Entry 5OV7 (X-ray diffraction, 2.40 A resolution); this record covers chains A and E of the 6 polymer chains in the assembly.

# Chain A
Protein: Tubulin alpha-1B chain
From: Bos taurus
UniProtKB: P81947 (TBA1B_BOVIN); residues 1-451 here = UniProt positions 1-451
Sequence (451 residues; row label = number of the first residue in the row):
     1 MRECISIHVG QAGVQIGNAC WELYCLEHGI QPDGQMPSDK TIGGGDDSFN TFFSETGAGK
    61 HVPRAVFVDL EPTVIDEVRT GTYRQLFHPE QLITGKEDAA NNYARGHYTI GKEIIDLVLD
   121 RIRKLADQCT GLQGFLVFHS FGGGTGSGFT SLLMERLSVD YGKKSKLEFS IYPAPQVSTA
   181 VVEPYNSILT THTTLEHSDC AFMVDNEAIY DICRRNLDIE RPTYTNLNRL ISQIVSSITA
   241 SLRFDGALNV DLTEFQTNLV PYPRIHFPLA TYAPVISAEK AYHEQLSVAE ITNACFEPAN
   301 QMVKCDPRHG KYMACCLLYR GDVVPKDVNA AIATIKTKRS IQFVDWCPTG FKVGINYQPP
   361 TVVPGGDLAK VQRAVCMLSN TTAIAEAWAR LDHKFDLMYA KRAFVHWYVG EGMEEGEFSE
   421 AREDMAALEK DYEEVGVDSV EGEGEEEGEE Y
Unresolved in the structure: 438-451
Bound ions: Ca2+: D39, T41, G44, E55
Residues lining bound ligands:
  - 6FS (N-[2-methoxy-5-({[(E)-2-(2,4,6-trimethoxyphenyl)ethenyl]sulfonyl}methyl)phenyl]glycine): S178, T179, A180, V181
  - GTP (guanosine-5'-triphosphate): G10, Q11, A12, Q15, I16, D69, D98, A99, A100, N101, S140, G142, G143, G144, T145, G146, I171, P173, V177, S178, T179, E183, N206, Y224, L227, N228, I231
What the authors report for this chain:
  - binding site for 6FS: S178, T179

# Chain E
Protein: Stathmin-4
From: Rattus norvegicus
UniProtKB: P63043 (STMN4_RAT); residues 5-145 here correspond to UniProt positions 49-189 (UniProt number = residue number + 44)
Sequence (143 residues; numbered 3 to 145; the number before each row is that of its first residue):
     3 MADMEVIELN KCTSGQSFEV ILKPPSFDGV PEFNASLPRR RDPSLEEIQK KLEAAEERRK
    63 YQEAELLKHL AEKREHEREV IQKAIEENNN FIKMAKEKLA QKMESNKENR EAHLAAMLER
   123 LQEKDKHAEE VRKNKELKEE ASR
Unresolved in the structure: 3-5, 29-43, 144-145
Sequence notes: initiating methionine (3); expression tag (4)
UniProt features mapped onto this chain:
  - modified residue: S46 (Phosphoserine)

# How chain A and chain E interact
Contacting residue pairs (57; chain A residue first):
  Y108(A) - L54(E)  hydrophobic
  Y108(A) - A57(E)  hydrophobic
  T109(A) - R61(E)
  K112(A) - E55(E)
  K112(A) - E58(E)  salt bridge
  L152(A) - L54(E)  hydrophobic
  E155(A) - I50(E)
  R156(A) - Q51(E)
  S158(A) - D44(E)
  V159(A) - P45(E)
  V159(A) - L47(E)  hydrophobic
  E196(A) - D44(E)
  H197(A) - D44(E)  salt bridge
  D245(A) - C14(E)
  D245(A) - S16(E)
  A247(A) - N12(E)
  A247(A) - S19(E)
  L248(A) - S19(E)
  P325(A) - Q18(E)
  P325(A) - F20(E)  hydrophobic
  N329(A) - M6(E)
  N329(A) - V8(E)
  N329(A) - F20(E)
  N329(A) - V22(E)
  I332(A) - M6(E)  hydrophobic
  A333(A) - M6(E)
  K336(A) - L24(E)
  K336(A) - K25(E)
  D345(A) - P27(E)
  D345(A) - S28(E)  hydrogen bond (backbone-backbone)
  C347(A) - P27(E)
  P348(A) - K25(E)
  P348(A) - P27(E)
  T349(A) - I23(E)
  T349(A) - L24(E)  hydrogen bond (backbone-backbone)
  T349(A) - K25(E)  hydrogen bond (backbone-backbone)
  G350(A) - V22(E)
  F351(A) - E21(E)
  F351(A) - V22(E)  hydrogen bond (backbone-backbone)
  K352(A) - F20(E)
  K352(A) - E21(E)  salt bridge
  V353(A) - S19(E)
  V353(A) - F20(E)  hydrogen bond (backbone-backbone)
  G354(A) - Q18(E)
  I355(A) - G17(E)
  I355(A) - Q18(E)  hydrogen bond (backbone-backbone)
  N356(A) - S16(E)
  Y357(A) - T15(E)
  Y357(A) - S16(E)  hydrogen bond (backbone-backbone)
  Y357(A) - G17(E)
  Y357(A) - Q18(E)  hydrogen bond
  V409(A) - Q64(E)  hydrogen bond (backbone-side chain)
  G410(A) - Q64(E)
  E411(A) - R61(E)
  G412(A) - A57(E)
  G412(A) - R60(E)  hydrogen bond (backbone-side chain)
  E414(A) - R60(E)  salt bridge
Interface residues without a listed pair, chain A (40 interface residues in all): H107, G246, V328, W346, Q358
Interface residues without a listed pair, chain E (33 interface residues in all): L11, P26, S46, K53

# Overview
40 residues of chain A and 33 residues of chain E are in contact; the contacts include 10 hydrogen bonds and 4
salt bridges. Polar contacts include K112(A)-E58(E), H197(A)-D44(E) and K352(A)-E21(E). Bound to chain A: GTP
and compound 6FS. From the paper: a binding site for 6FS at S178(A) and T179(A).
Here chain A is Tubulin alpha-1B chain (Bos taurus) and chain E is Stathmin-4 (Rattus norvegicus). Entry 5OV7
(tubulin - rigosertib complex) was determined by X-ray diffraction.
